PDB entry 7P5V | electron microscopy, 3.06 A resolution | chains C and I of the 12 polymer chains in the assembly

# Chain C
Molecule: Volume-regulated anion channel subunit LRRC8A
Source organism: Mus musculus
UniProtKB: Q80WG5 (LRC8A_MOUSE); residues 15-808 here = UniProt positions 15-808
Chain sequence (810 residues; row label = number of the first residue in the row):
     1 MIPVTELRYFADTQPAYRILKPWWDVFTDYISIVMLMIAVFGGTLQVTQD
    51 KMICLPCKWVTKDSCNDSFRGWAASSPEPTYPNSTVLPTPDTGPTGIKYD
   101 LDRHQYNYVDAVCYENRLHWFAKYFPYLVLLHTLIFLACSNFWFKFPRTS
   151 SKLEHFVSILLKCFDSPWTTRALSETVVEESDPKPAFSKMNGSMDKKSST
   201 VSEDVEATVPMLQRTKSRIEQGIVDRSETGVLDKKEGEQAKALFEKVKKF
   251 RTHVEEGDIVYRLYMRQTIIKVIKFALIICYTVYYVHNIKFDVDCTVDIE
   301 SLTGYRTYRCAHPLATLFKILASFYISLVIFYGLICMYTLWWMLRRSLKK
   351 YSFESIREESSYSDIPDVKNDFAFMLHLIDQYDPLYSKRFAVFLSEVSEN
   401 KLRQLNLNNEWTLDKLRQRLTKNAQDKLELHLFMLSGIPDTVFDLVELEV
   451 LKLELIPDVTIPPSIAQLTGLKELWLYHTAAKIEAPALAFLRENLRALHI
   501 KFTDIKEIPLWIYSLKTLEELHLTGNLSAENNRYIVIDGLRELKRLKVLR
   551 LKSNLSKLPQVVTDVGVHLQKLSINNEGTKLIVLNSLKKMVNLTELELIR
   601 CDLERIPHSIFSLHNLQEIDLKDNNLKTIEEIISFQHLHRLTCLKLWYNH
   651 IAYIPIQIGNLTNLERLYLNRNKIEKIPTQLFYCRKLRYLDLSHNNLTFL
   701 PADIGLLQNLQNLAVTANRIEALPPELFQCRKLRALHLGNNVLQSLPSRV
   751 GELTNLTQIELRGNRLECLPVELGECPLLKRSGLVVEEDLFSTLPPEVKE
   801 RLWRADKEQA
Unresolved in the structure: 1-14, 69-91, 177-229, 809-810
Differences from the reference sequence: initiating methionine (1); expression tag (2-14, 809-810)
UniProt features mapped onto this chain:
  - motif: Leu706, Leu707 (Di-leucine motif)
  - site: Arg103 (Required for anion selectivity)
  - modified residue: Thr200 (Phosphothreonine), Ser202 (Phosphoserine), Thr215 (Phosphothreonine), Ser217 (Phosphoserine)
  - glycosylation (N-linked (GlcNAc...) asparagine): Asn66, Asn83
Cystine bridges: Cys54-Cys310, Cys57-Cys65, Cys113-Cys295

# Chain I
Molecule: Synthetic nanobody Sb1
Source organism: synthetic construct
Notes: antibody fragment or engineered binder
Chain sequence (144 residues; numbered -3 to 140; the number before each row is that of its first residue; numbers below 1 keep their minus sign (Gly-3 is residue -3)):
    -3 GSSSQVQLVESGGGLVQAGGSLRLSCAASGFPVGRHFMYWYRQAPGKERE
    47 WVAAIYSYGEYTEYADSVKGRFTISRDNAKNTVYLQMNSLKPEDTAVYYC
    97 YVYVGNEYWGQGTQVTVSAGRAGEQKLISEEDLNSAVDHHHHHH
Unresolved in the structure: -3 to 0, 115-140
Cystine bridges: Cys22-Cys96

# Interface between chain C and chain I
Residue-residue contacts (27; chain C residue first):
  Arg605(C) - Tyr54(I)
  Ile606(C) - Tyr54(I)
  His608(C) - Tyr57(I)
  Glu630(C) - Phe33(I)
  Glu630(C) - Tyr35(I)
  Glu630(C) - Tyr99(I)
  Glu631(C) - Tyr52(I)  hydrogen bond (backbone-side chain)
  Glu631(C) - Tyr54(I)  hydrogen bond
  Ile633(C) - Trp47(I)  hydrophobic
  Ile633(C) - Tyr52(I)
  Ser634(C) - Tyr52(I)  hydrogen bond
  Ser634(C) - Glu59(I)  hydrogen bond
  Gln636(C) - Trp47(I)
  Gln636(C) - Tyr60(I)  hydrogen bond (side chain-backbone)
  Gln636(C) - Ala61(I)
  His637(C) - Glu59(I)  salt bridge
  His639(C) - Asp62(I)  salt bridge
  Tyr653(C) - Tyr99(I)  hydrophobic
  Ile656(C) - Tyr37(I)
  Ile656(C) - Tyr97(I)
  Ile656(C) - Glu103(I)
  Ile656(C) - Trp105(I)  hydrophobic
  Gln657(C) - Tyr35(I)
  Gln657(C) - Tyr37(I)  hydrogen bond
  Gln657(C) - Tyr97(I)
  Asn660(C) - Trp47(I)
  Tyr683(C) - Glu44(I)  hydrogen bond
Also at the interface, not in a pair above, chain C (18 interface residues in all): Phe611, Glu675, Pro678

# Overview
18 residues of chain C face 16 of chain I across their interface; the contacts include 7 hydrogen bonds and 2
salt bridges. Polar contacts include His637(C)-Glu59(I), His639(C)-Asp62(I) and Glu631(C)-Tyr52(I).
Chain C is Volume-regulated anion channel subunit LRRC8A (Mus musculus) and chain I is Synthetic nanobody Sb1
(synthetic construct); the structure, Structure of homomeric LRRC8A Volume-Regulated Anion Channel in complex
with synthetic nanobody Sb1, was determined by electron microscopy together with 7P5W, 7P5Y, 7P60 and 7P6K
from the same study.
